PDB entry 2ZHZ | X-ray diffraction, 1.80 A resolution | chains B and C of the 3 polymer chains in the assembly

[Chain B (and C)]
Molecule: ATP:cob(I)alamin adenosyltransferase, putative
Source organism: Burkholderia thailandensis
Notes: EC 2.5.1.17; chain C of this document is another copy of the same molecule, construct and numbering; everything in this record applies to it too
Reference sequence: Q2SZ09 (Q2SZ09_BURTA); residues 1-183 here = UniProt positions 1-183
Sequence (183 residues; row label = number of the first residue in the row):
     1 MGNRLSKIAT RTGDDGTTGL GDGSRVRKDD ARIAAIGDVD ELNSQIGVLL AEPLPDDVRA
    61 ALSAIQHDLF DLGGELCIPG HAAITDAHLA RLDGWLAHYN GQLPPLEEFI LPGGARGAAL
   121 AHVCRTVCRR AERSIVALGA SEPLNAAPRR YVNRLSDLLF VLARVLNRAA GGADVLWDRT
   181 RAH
Not modelled in the structure: 1-4, 179-183 (chain C: 1-4, 177-183)

[Interface between chain B and chain C]
Contacting residue pairs (63; chain B residue first):
  Asp-86(B) / Ser-6(C)  hydrogen bond
  Asp-86(B) / Lys-7(C)  hydrogen bond (side chain-backbone)
  Asp-86(B) / Ile-8(C)
  Ala-90(B) / Ile-8(C)  hydrophobic
  Asp-93(B) / Ile-8(C)
  Leu-96(B) / Arg-11(C)
  Phe-109(B) / Phe-70(C)  hydrophobic
  Leu-111(B) / Gln-66(C)
  Leu-111(B) / His-67(C)
  Leu-111(B) / Phe-70(C)  hydrophobic
  Pro-112(B) / Asn-43(C)
  Pro-112(B) / Ser-44(C)
  Pro-112(B) / Gly-47(C)
  Pro-112(B) / Gln-66(C)  hydrogen bond (backbone-side chain)
  Gly-114(B) / Ala-51(C)
  Arg-116(B) / Ala-51(C)  hydrogen bond (side chain-backbone)
  Arg-116(B) / Glu-52(C)  salt bridge
  Ala-119(B) / Gly-47(C)
  Ala-119(B) / Val-48(C)
  His-122(B) / Ser-44(C)  hydrogen bond (backbone-side chain)
  Val-123(B) / Ser-44(C)
  Val-123(B) / Gln-45(C)
  Val-123(B) / Val-48(C)  hydrophobic
  Arg-125(B) / Asp-40(C)  salt bridge
  Arg-125(B) / Ser-44(C)  hydrogen bond
  Thr-126(B) / Asp-40(C)
  Thr-126(B) / Glu-41(C)
  Thr-126(B) / Ser-44(C)
  Val-127(B) / Glu-41(C)
  Arg-130(B) / Glu-41(C)  salt bridge
  Arg-130(B) / Arg-130(C)
  Glu-132(B) / Lys-28(C)  salt bridge
  Arg-133(B) / Lys-28(C)
  Arg-133(B) / Asp-29(C)
  Arg-133(B) / Ile-33(C)
  Arg-133(B) / Ala-34(C)
  Arg-133(B) / Gly-37(C)
  Arg-133(B) / Asp-38(C)  salt bridge
  Val-136(B) / Gly-16(C)
  Val-136(B) / Arg-27(C)
  Ala-137(B) / Asp-29(C)
  Ala-140(B) / Arg-27(C)
  Arg-149(B) / Asp-14(C)  hydrogen bond (side chain-backbone)
  Arg-149(B) / Asp-15(C)
  Arg-149(B) / Gly-16(C)
  Arg-150(B) / Ser-6(C)  hydrogen bond
  Arg-150(B) / Ile-8(C)  hydrogen bond (side chain-backbone)
  Arg-150(B) / Ala-9(C)  hydrogen bond (side chain-backbone)
  Arg-150(B) / Thr-10(C)
  Arg-150(B) / Asp-14(C)  salt bridge
  Asn-153(B) / Arg-11(C)
  Asn-153(B) / Gly-13(C)
  Asn-153(B) / Asp-14(C)
  Asn-153(B) / Lys-28(C)
  Arg-154(B) / Ala-9(C)  hydrogen bond (side chain-backbone)
  Arg-154(B) / Arg-11(C)
  Arg-154(B) / Asp-14(C)  salt bridge
  Asp-157(B) / Arg-11(C)  salt bridge
  Leu-176(B) / His-67(C)  hydrogen bond (backbone-side chain)
  Trp-177(B) / His-67(C)
  Trp-177(B) / Phe-70(C)
  Trp-177(B) / Asp-71(C)
  Asp-178(B) / His-67(C)  hydrogen bond (backbone-side chain)
Other interface residues (no listed pair), chain B (35 interface residues in all): Gln-45, Leu-89, Ile-110, Gly-113, Leu-120, Arg-129
Other interface residues (no listed pair), chain C (32 interface residues in all): Arg-116

[Summary]
35 residues of chain B face 32 of chain C across their interface; the contacts include 13 hydrogen bonds and 8
salt bridges. Among the polar pairs are Arg-116(B)/Glu-52(C), Arg-125(B)/Asp-40(C) and Arg-130(B)/Glu-41(C).
Chain B and chain C are both ATP:cob(I)alamin adenosyltransferase, putative (Burkholderia thailandensis); the
structure, Crystal structure of a pduO-type ATP:cobalamin adenosyltransferase from Burkholderia thailandensis,
was determined by X-ray diffraction together with 2ZHY from the same study.
